1DRU - chain A; structure by X-ray diffraction, 2.20 A resolution.

Chain A:
Name: Dihydrodipicolinate reductase
From: Escherichia coli
Notes: EC 1.3.1.26
Reference sequence: P04036 (DAPB_ECOLI); numbering as in UniProt (aligned over 1-273)
Chain sequence (273 residues; each row starts with the number of its first residue):
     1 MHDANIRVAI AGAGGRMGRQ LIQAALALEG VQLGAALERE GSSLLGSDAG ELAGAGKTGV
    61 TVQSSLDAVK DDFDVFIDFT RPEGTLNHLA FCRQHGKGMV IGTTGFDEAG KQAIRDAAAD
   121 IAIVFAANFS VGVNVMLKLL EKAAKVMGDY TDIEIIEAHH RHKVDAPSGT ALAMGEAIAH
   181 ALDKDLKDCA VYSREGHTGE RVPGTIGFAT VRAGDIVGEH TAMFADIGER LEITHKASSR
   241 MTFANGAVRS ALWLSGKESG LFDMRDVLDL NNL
Unresolved in the structure: 1-3
Curated features (UniProtKB/Swiss-Prot):
  - active site: His159 (Proton donor/acceptor), Lys163 (Proton donor)
  - binding site (NADP(+)): Gly12, Arg16, Met17, Arg39, Gly102 to Thr104, Phe129, Arg240
  - binding site (NAD(+)): Gly15 to Met17, Glu38, Thr80, Arg81, Gly102 to Thr104, Ala126 to Phe129, Lys163, Phe243
  - binding site ((S)-2,3,4,5-tetrahydrodipicolinate): His160, Gly169, Thr170
  - mutagenesis: His159 (H159A/Q: 135 to 200-fold reduction in catalytic activity), Lys163 (K163A/C/Q: 625 to 830-fold reduction in catalytic activity)
Residues lining bound ligands: NAD (nicotinamide-adenine-dinucleotide): Gly12, Ala13, Gly14, Gly15, Arg16, Met17, Gly18, Glu38, Arg39, Phe79, Thr80, Arg81, Glu83, Gly84, His88, Gly102, Thr103, Thr104, Ala126, Ala127, Asn128, Phe129, Phe243

Overview:
Bound to chain A: NAD. Curated annotation (UniProt) lists active-site residues His159 and Lys163, 9
NADP+-binding residues, 15 NAD+-binding residues and 3 (S)-2,3,4,5-tetrahydrodipicolinate-binding residues.
Chain A is Dihydrodipicolinate reductase (Escherichia coli); the structure, Escherichia coli dhpr/NADH
complex, was determined by X-ray diffraction, deposited together with 1DRV and 1DRW.
